1OEM - chain X; structure by X-ray diffraction, 1.80 A resolution.

Chain X:
Name: Protein-tyrosine phosphatase, non-receptor type 1
Source organism: Homo sapiens
Notes: EC 3.1.3.48; fragment: catalytic domain, residues 1-321
Reference sequence: P18031 (PTN1_HUMAN); numbering as in UniProt (aligned over 1-321)
Sequence (321 residues; each row starts with the number of its first residue):
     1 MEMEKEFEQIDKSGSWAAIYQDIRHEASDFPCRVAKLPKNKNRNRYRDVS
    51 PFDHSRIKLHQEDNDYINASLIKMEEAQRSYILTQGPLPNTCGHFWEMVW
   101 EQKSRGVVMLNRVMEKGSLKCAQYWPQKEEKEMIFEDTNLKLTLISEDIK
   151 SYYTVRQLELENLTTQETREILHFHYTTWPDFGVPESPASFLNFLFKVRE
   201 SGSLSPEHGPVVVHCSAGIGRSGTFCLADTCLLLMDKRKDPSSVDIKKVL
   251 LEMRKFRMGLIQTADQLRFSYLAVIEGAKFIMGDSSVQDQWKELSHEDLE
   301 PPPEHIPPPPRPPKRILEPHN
Not modelled in the structure: 1, 283-321
Swiss-Prot annotation at these positions:
  - active site: Cys215 (Phosphocysteine intermediate)
  - binding site (substrate): Asp181, Cys215 to Arg221, Gln262
  - modified residue: Met1 (N-acetylmethionine), Tyr20 (Phosphotyrosine), Ser50 (Phosphoserine), Tyr66 (Phosphotyrosine), Cys215 (Cysteine persulfide), Ser242 (Phosphoserine), Ser243 (Phosphoserine)
  - cross-link: Cys215 to Ser216 (N,N-(cysteine-1,S-diyl)serine (Cys-Ser))
  - mutagenesis: Ser50 (S50A/D: No phosphorylation), Asp181 (D181A: Substrate-trapping mutant), Cys215 (C215S: Catalytically inactive mutant; abolishes sulfhydration)

Summary:
From UniProt: active-site residue Cys215, 9 substrate-binding residues and 3 mutagenesis sites.
Chain X is Protein-tyrosine phosphatase, non-receptor type 1 (Homo sapiens); the structure, PTP1B with the
catalytic cysteine oxidized to a sulfenyl-amide bond, was determined by X-ray diffraction, deposited together
with 1OEO.
